7LN3 - chains A and F of the 7 polymer chains in the assembly; structure by electron microscopy, 3.45 A resolution.

# Chain A (and F)
Protein: Transitional endoplasmic reticulum ATPase
Organism: Homo sapiens
Notes: EC 3.6.4.6; chain F of this document is another copy of the same molecule, construct and numbering; everything in this record applies to it too
UniProt: P55072 (TERA_HUMAN); residues 1-806 here = UniProt positions 1-806
Chain sequence (806 residues; numbered 1 to 806; the number before each row is that of its first residue):
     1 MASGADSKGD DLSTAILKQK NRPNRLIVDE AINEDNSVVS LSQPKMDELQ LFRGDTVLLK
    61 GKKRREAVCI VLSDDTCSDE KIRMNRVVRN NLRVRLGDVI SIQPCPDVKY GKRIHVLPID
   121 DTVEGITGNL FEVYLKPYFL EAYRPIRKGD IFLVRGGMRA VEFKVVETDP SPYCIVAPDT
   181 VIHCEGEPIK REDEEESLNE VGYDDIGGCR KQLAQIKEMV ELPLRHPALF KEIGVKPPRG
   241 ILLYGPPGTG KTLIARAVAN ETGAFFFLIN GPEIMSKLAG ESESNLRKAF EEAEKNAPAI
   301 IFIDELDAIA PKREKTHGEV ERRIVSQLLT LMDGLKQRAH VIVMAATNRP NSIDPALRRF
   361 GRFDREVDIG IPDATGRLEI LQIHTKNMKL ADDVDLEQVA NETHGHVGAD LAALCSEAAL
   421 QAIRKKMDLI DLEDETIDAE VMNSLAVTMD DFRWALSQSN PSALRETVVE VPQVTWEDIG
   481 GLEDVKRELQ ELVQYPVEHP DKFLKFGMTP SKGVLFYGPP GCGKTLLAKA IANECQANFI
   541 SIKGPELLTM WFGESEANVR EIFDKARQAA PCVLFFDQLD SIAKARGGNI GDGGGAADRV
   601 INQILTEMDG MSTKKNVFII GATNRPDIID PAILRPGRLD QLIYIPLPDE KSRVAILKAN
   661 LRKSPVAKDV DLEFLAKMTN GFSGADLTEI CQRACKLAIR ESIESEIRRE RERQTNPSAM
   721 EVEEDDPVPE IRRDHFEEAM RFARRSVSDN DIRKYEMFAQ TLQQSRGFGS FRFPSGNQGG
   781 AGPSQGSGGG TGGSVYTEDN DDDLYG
Unresolved in the structure: 1-22, 462-470, 715-726, 776-806 (chain F: 1-22, 462-471, 546-557, 584-595, 715-726, 763-769, 776-806)
Construct notes: engineered mutation E232 (Ala in P55072), Q578 (Glu in P55072)
Swiss-Prot annotation at these positions:
  - region: T797 to G806 (Interaction with UBXN6)
  - motif: D802 to G806 (PIM motif)
  - binding site (ATP): P247 to L253, N348, H384, G521 to L526
  - modified residue: A2 (N-acetylalanine), S3 (Phosphoserine), S7 (Phosphoserine), S13 (Phosphoserine), S37 (Phosphoserine), K315 (N6,N6,N6-trimethyllysine), T436 (Phosphothreonine), S462 (Phosphoserine), K502 (N6-acetyllysine), K505 (N6-acetyllysine), K668 (N6-acetyllysine), S702 (Phosphoserine), K754 (N6-acetyllysine), S770 (Phosphoserine), S775 (Phosphoserine), S787 (Phosphoserine), Y805 (Phosphotyrosine)
  - cross-link (Glycyl lysine isopeptide (Lys-Gly)): K8 (interchain with G-Cter in SUMO2), K18 (interchain with G-Cter in SUMO2)
  - natural variant: R95 (R95G: In IBMPFD1), G97 (G97E: In CMT2Y), I126 (I126F: In IBMPFD1; uncertain significance), R155 (R155C: In IBMPFD1; R155H: In FTDALS6 and IBMPFD1; R155L: In IBMPFD1; R155P: In IBMPFD1; R155S: In IBMPFD1), R159 (R159G: In FTDALS6; R159H: In IBMPFD1), A160 (A160T: In IBMPFD1; uncertain significance), E185 (E185K: In CMT2Y), R191 (R191Q: In FTDALS6 and IBMPFD1), L198 (L198W: In IBMPFD1), E232 (A232E: In IBMPFD1; this construct carries the variant), I254 (I254F: In IBMPFD1; uncertain significance), I369 (I369T: In IBMPFD1; uncertain significance), 2 further natural variant entries in UniProt
  - mutagenesis: F52 to D55 (Abolishes interaction with NPLOC4; when associated with A-110), R53 (R53A: Minor effect on affinity for ATP and ADP), R86 (R86A: Strongly increased affinity for ATP. Strongly reduced affinity for ADP), Y110 (Y110A: Abolishes interaction with NPLOC4; when associated with 52-A--A-55), R113 to H115 (Severely reduced binding to DERL1), F131 (F131R: Severely reduced binding to DERL1), L140 (L140D: Severely reduced binding to DERL1), D179 (D179R: No effect on binding to DERL1), H183 (H183W: Severely reduced binding to DERL1), K251 (K251Q: Impairs ERAD degradation of HMGCR and does not inhibit interaction with RHBDD1; when associated with Q-524), E305 (E305Q: Defect in ubiquitin-dependent protein degradation by the proteasome; when associated with Q-578), K312 (K312A: Does not affect methylation by VCPKMT), 7 further mutagenesis entries in UniProt
Ligand contacts:
  - ADP (adenosine-5'-diphosphate), molecule 1: P247, G248, T249, G250, K251, T252, L253, R256, D304, E305, I380, H384, G408, A409, A412
  - ADP, molecule 2: D478, I479, G480, P520, G521, C522, G523, K524, T525, L526, I656, N660, G684, A685, T688
  - ATP (adenosine-5'-triphosphate): D609, R635, R638
Reported in the primary citation:
  - mutagenesis - W551A/F552A, R599A: abolished catalytic activity
  - mutagenesis - I590A/D592A: unchanged catalytic activity
  - mutagenesis - L464A: decreased catalytic activity
  - disease-associated variants - A232E: increased catalytic activity (citing earlier work)
  - mutagenesis - E578Q: decreased catalytic activity (citing earlier work)

# Interface between chain A and chain F
Residue-residue contacts (72):
  E192(A) - K336(F)
  E192(A) - R338(F)
  P272(A) - R313(F)  hydrogen bond (backbone-side chain)
  E273(A) - R313(F)
  S276(A) - R313(F)  hydrogen bond
  S276(A) - R322(F)  hydrogen bond (backbone-side chain)
  L278(A) - E319(F)  hydrogen bond (backbone-side chain)
  E281(A) - E319(F)
  E281(A) - R323(F)  salt bridge
  E305(A) - R359(F)  salt bridge
  N387(A) - I233(F)
  M388(A) - I233(F)
  M388(A) - G234(F)
  M388(A) - V235(F)
  S416(A) - V235(F)
  S416(A) - K236(F)  hydrogen bond
  A419(A) - V235(F)  hydrophobic
  I423(A) - L229(F)  hydrophobic
  I423(A) - F230(F)  hydrophobic
  I423(A) - I233(F)  hydrophobic
  I423(A) - V235(F)  hydrophobic
  R424(A) - E218(F)
  L432(A) - R225(F)
  L432(A) - H226(F)
  E433(A) - R25(F)  hydrogen bond (backbone-side chain)
  M442(A) - E232(F)
  M442(A) - I233(F)  hydrophobic
  K543(A) - N602(F)
  P545(A) - R599(F)
  P545(A) - N602(F)
  E546(A) - N602(F)
  E546(A) - Q603(F)
  E546(A) - T606(F)
  K663(A) - G507(F)
  K663(A) - M508(F)
  S664(A) - F506(F)  hydrogen bond (side chain-backbone)
  S664(A) - M508(F)
  P665(A) - K505(F)
  D669(A) - P774(F)
  D669(A) - S775(F)
  D671(A) - P774(F)
  F674(A) - R772(F)
  F674(A) - F773(F)  hydrophobic
  F674(A) - P774(F)
  L675(A) - F773(F)  hydrophobic
  M678(A) - F771(F)  hydrophobic
  Q692(A) - M508(F)
  C695(A) - M508(F)  hydrophobic
  K696(A) - D640(F)  salt bridge
  A698(A) - F506(F)
  I699(A) - Y495(F)  hydrophobic
  I699(A) - F503(F)  hydrophobic
  I699(A) - F506(F)  hydrophobic
  S702(A) - Y495(F)  hydrogen bond
  S702(A) - K502(F)
  I703(A) - Y495(F)  hydrogen bond (backbone-side chain)
  E706(A) - Y495(F)
  E706(A) - H499(F)  salt bridge
  E706(A) - K502(F)
  R709(A) - H499(F)  hydrogen bond
  P727(A) - K505(F)  hydrogen bond (backbone-side chain)
  V728(A) - F506(F)
  P729(A) - K505(F)
  P729(A) - F506(F)
  R733(A) - F771(F)
  R733(A) - F773(F)
  E737(A) - S770(F)  hydrogen bond (side chain-backbone)
  E737(A) - F771(F)  hydrogen bond (side chain-backbone)
  M740(A) - F771(F)  hydrophobic
  M740(A) - F773(F)  hydrophobic
  R741(A) - S770(F)
  R741(A) - F771(F)
Also at the interface, not in a pair above, chain A (62 interface residues in all): K277, D304, K389, L420, M427, I430, D431, D434, I437, A439, L445, Q578, V670, E689, C691, R693, I731, F736, R744
Also at the interface, not in a pair above, chain F (42 interface residues in all): E221, E491, R560, P636, T761

# Summary
62 residues of chain A face 42 of chain F across their interface, with 13 hydrogen bonds and 4 salt bridges.
Among the polar pairs are E281(A)-R323(F), E305(A)-R359(F) and K696(A)-D640(F). The paper reports that
W551A/F552A and R599A of chain A abolish catalytic activity; L464A and E578Q of chain A reduce catalytic
activity; 6 substitutions were tested in all.
Both chains are Transitional endoplasmic reticulum ATPase (Homo sapiens). Entry 7LN3 (Cryo-EM structure of
human p97 in complex with Npl4/Ufd1 and polyubiquitinated Ub-Eos (FOM, Class 2)) was determined by electron
microscopy together with 7LMZ, 7LN0, 7LN1, 7LN2, 7LN4, 7LN5 and 7LN6 from the same study.
